Entry 8HAZ (X-ray diffraction, 2.66 A resolution); this record covers chain A.

# Chain A
Molecule: DNA N6-methyl adenine demethylase
Organism: Caenorhabditis elegans
Notes: EC 1.14.11.51
Reference sequence: Q8MNT9 (NMAD1_CAEEL); residues 21-263 here = UniProt positions 21-263
Amino-acid sequence (246 residues; row label = number of the first residue in the row):
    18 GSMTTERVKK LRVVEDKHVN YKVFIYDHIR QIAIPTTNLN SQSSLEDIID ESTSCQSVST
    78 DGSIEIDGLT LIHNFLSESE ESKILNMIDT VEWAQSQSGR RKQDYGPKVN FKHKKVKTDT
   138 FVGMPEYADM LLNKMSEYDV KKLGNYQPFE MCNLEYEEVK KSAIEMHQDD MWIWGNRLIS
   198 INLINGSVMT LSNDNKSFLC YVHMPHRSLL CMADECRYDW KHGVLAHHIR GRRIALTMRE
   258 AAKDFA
Not modelled in the structure: 18-32, 123-139, 263
Differences from the reference sequence: expression tag (18-20)
UniProt features mapped onto this chain:
  - binding site (2-oxoglutarate): Leu171 to Tyr173
  - binding site (Fe cation): His184, Asp186, His239
  - mutagenesis: Asp186 (D186A: Abolishes ability to demethylate m6A DNA in vitro. Reduces fertility and results in a high proportion of male progeny (also known as a Him phenotype) ...)
What the authors report for this chain:
  - conformationally variable residues (side-chain flip): Asp186, Met188, Arg256
  - mutagenesis - R117A/R118A, F128A, K131A/K132A, M188D, M188E: decreased catalytic activity
  - mutagenesis - F128A/K129A/H130A: abolished catalytic activity
  - specificity-determining residues: Thr53 to Ser60 (proposed by the authors, not directly observed)

# In short
Curated annotation (UniProt) lists 3 residues binding 2-oxoglutarate, 3 Fe cation-binding residues and one
mutagenesis site. The paper reports that R117A/R118A, F128A and K131A/K132A, among others, reduce catalytic
activity; the specificity determinant Thr53; 6 substitutions were tested in all.
Chain A is DNA N6-methyl adenine demethylase (Caenorhabditis elegans); the structure, Crystal structure of
Caenorhabditis elegans NMAD-1 in complex with ligand I, was determined by X-ray diffraction, deposited
together with 8HB2 and 8HBB.
